PDB entry 7PF5 | electron microscopy, 3.80 A resolution | chains e and I of the 11 polymer chains in the assembly

== Chain e ==
Molecule: Histone H3.2
Source organism: Homo sapiens
UniProtKB: Q71DI3 (H32_HUMAN); residues 0-135 here correspond to UniProt positions 1-136 (UniProt number = residue number + 1)
Chain sequence (136 residues; each row starts with the number of its first residue; numbering starts at 0):
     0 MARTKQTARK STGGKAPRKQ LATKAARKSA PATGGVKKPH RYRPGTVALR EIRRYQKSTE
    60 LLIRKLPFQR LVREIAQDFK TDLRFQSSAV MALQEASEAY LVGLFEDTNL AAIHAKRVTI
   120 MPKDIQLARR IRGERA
Not modelled in the structure: 0-36, 134-135
Sequence notes: engineered mutation Ala110 (Cys111 in Q71DI3)
Swiss-Prot annotation at these positions:
  - modified residue: Arg2 (Asymmetric dimethylarginine), Thr3 (Phosphothreonine), Lys4 (Allysine), Gln5 (5-glutamyl dopamine), Thr6 (Phosphothreonine), Arg8 (Citrulline), Lys9 (N6,N6,N6-trimethyllysine), Ser10 (ADP-ribosylserine), Thr11 (Phosphothreonine), Lys14 (N6-(2-hydroxyisobutyryl)lysine), Arg17 (Asymmetric dimethylarginine), Lys18 (N6-(2-hydroxyisobutyryl)lysine), Lys23 (N6-(2-hydroxyisobutyryl)lysine), Arg26 (Citrulline), Lys27 (N6,N6,N6-trimethyllysine), Ser28 (ADP-ribosylserine), Lys36 (N6,N6,N6-trimethyllysine), Lys37 (N6-methyllysine), Tyr41 (Phosphotyrosine), Lys56 (N6,N6,N6-trimethyllysine) and 8 more in UniProt
  - lipidation: Lys18 (N6-decanoyllysine)

== Chain I ==
Molecule: 167-nt DNA strand
Source organism: synthetic construct
Sequence (167 nucleotides; each row starts with the number of its first residue):
   198 CACTGGCCGC CTGGAGAATC CCGGTGCCGA GGCCGCTCAA TTGGTCGTAG ACAGCTCTAG
   258 CACCGCTTAA ACGCACGTAC GCGCTGTCCC CCGCGTTTTA ACCGCCAAGG GGATTACTCC
   318 CTAGTCTCCA GGCACGTGTC AGATATATAC ATCCTGTCAT GTAAGTA

== Interface between chain e and chain I ==
Residue-residue contacts - 26 pairs, chain e then chain I:
  His39(e) - DA214(I)  sugar contact
  Arg40(e) - DG290(I)  hydrogen bond to the phosphate
  Arg40(e) - DC291(I)  sugar contact
  Tyr41(e) - DA214(I)  phosphate contact
  Tyr41(e) - DA215(I)  sugar contact
  Tyr41(e) - DC291(I)  phosphate contact
  Arg42(e) - DG290(I)  sugar contact
  Pro43(e) - DG290(I)  sugar contact
  Gly44(e) - DC289(I)  phosphate contact
  Gly44(e) - DG290(I)  hydrogen bond to the phosphate
  Thr45(e) - DG290(I)  phosphate contact
  Val46(e) - DG290(I)  hydrogen bond to the phosphate
  Val46(e) - DC291(I)  phosphate contact
  Ala47(e) - DG290(I)  hydrogen bond to the phosphate
  Arg49(e) - DA215(I)  hydrogen bond to the phosphate
  Arg49(e) - DT216(I)  salt bridge to the phosphate
  Glu50(e) - DG290(I)  phosphate contact
  Lys56(e) - DC217(I)  salt bridge to the phosphate
  Arg63(e) - DA298(I)  phosphate contact
  Lys64(e) - DC299(I)  hydrogen bond to the phosphate
  Leu65(e) - DA298(I)  phosphate contact
  Leu65(e) - DC299(I)  hydrogen bond to the phosphate
  Pro66(e) - DA298(I)  phosphate contact
  Arg69(e) - DA298(I)  salt bridge to the phosphate
  Arg83(e) - DG307(I)  hydrogen bond to the sugar
  Arg83(e) - DG308(I)  sugar contact
Also at the interface, not in a pair above, chain e (19 interface residues in all): Lys115
Also at the interface, not in a pair above, chain I (13 interface residues in all): DC279, DG292

== In short ==
19 residues of chain e face 13 of chain I across their interface, with 8 hydrogen bonds and 3 salt bridges.
Among the polar pairs are Arg83(e)-DG307(I), Arg40(e)-DG290(I) and Gly44(e)-DG290(I).
Here chain e is Histone H3.2 (Homo sapiens) and chain I is a 167-nt DNA strand (synthetic construct). Entry
7PF5 (Nucleosome 2 of the 4x187 nucleosome array containing H1) was determined by electron microscopy together
with 7PET, 7PEU, 7PEV, 7PEW, 7PEX, 7PEY and 16 further entries from the same study.
